PDB entry 6RAZ | electron microscopy, 4.46 A resolution (low resolution: residue-level contacts below are approximate; hydrogen-bond / salt-bridge calls are withheld) | chains 3 and 7 of the 13 polymer chains in the assembly

[Chain 3]
Molecule: DNA replication licensing factor Mcm3
From: Drosophila melanogaster
Notes: EC 3.6.4.12
UniProtKB: Q9XYU1 (MCM3_DROME); residues 1-819 here = UniProt positions 1-819
Amino-acid sequence (819 residues; each row starts with the number of its first residue):
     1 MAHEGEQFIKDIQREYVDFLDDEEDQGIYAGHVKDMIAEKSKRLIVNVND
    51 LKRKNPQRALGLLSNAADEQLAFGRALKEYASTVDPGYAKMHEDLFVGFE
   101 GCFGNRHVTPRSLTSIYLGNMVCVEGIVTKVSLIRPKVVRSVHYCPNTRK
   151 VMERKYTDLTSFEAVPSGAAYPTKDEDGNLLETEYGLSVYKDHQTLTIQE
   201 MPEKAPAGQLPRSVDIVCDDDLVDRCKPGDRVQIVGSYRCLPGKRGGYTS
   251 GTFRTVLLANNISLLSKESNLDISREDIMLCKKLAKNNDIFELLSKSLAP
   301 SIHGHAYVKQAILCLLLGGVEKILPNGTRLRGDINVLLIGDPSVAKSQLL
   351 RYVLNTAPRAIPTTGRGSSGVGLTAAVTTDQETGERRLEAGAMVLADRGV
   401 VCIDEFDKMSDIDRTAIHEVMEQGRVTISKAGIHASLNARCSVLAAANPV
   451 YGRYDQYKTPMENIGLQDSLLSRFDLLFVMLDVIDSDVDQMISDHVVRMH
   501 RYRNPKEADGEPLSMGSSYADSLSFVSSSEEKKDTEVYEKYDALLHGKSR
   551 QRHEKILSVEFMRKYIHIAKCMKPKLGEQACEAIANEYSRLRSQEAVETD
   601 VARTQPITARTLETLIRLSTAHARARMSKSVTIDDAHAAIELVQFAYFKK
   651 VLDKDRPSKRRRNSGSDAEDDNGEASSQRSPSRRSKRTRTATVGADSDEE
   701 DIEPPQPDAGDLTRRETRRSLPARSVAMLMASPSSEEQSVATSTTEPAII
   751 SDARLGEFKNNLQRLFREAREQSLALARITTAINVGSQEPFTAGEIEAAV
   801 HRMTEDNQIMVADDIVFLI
Disordered / not traced: 1-3, 101-105, 207-209, 247-251, 269-270, 303, 306-307, 339, 344, 508-537, 644-819
Ligand contacts:
  - ATP (adenosine-5'-triphosphate), molecule 1: Ser301, Ile302, Pro342, Ser343, Ala345, Lys346, Ser347, Gln348, Asp404, Ala447
  - ATP, molecule 2: Leu330, His418, Glu422, Arg473, Arg610, Glu613
Swiss-Prot annotation at these positions:
  - motif: Ser472 to Asp475 (Arginine finger)
  - binding site (ADP): Gln348, Leu388, Glu389, Ala390, Ala392
  - modified residue: Ser522 (Phosphoserine), Tyr538 (Phosphotyrosine), Ser664 (Phosphoserine), Ser666 (Phosphoserine), Ser680 (Phosphoserine), Ser682 (Phosphoserine), Thr690 (Phosphothreonine), Thr692 (Phosphothreonine), Ser697 (Phosphoserine), Ser735 (Phosphoserine), Ser739 (Phosphoserine)
Reported in the primary citation:
  - catalytic residues: Arg473 (citing earlier work)
  - mutagenesis - R473A: abolished catalytic activity

[Chain 7]
Molecule: DNA replication licensing factor Mcm7
From: Drosophila melanogaster
Notes: EC 3.6.4.12
UniProtKB: Q9XYU0 (MCM7_DROME); residues 1-720 here = UniProt positions 1-720
Amino-acid sequence (720 residues; row label = number of the first residue in the row):
     1 MARRDYAQDRESIKTFLSEFCKCDDDGKKEFVYGSQLVKLAHREQVLITI
    51 DLDDLAEFNESLAEAVVDNCRRYTSIFSDVIAELLPSYKQQEVHAKDALD
   101 VYIEHRLMMESRTRNPMEQRDERNSFPSELMKRFEVGFKPLSTEKAHSIR
   151 EVKAQHIGKLVTVRGIVTRCTEVKPMMVVATYTCDRCGSETYQPVNSLSF
   201 TPVHDCPSDDCRVNKAGGRLYLQTRGSKFVKFQEVKMQEHSDQVPVGHIP
   251 RSMTIMCRGEVTRMAQPGDHIVVSGVFLPLMRTGFAQMIQGLLSETFLQA
   301 HRIICINKNDEISDKDAELTPEELEELAQDDFYERLATSLAPEIYGHLDV
   351 KKALLLLLVGGVDKRPDGMKIRGNINICLMGDPGVAKSQLLGYISRLAVR
   401 SQYTTGRGSSGVGLTAAVMKDPLTGEMTLEGGALVLADQGVCCIDEFDKM
   451 ADQDRTAIHEVMEQQTISIAKAGIMTTLNARVSILAAANPAFGRYNPRRT
   501 VEQNIQLPAALLSRFDLLWLIQDKPDRDNDLRLAKHITYVHSHSKQPPTR
   551 VKALDMNLMRRYINLCKRKNPTIPDELTDYIVGAYVELRREARNQKDMTF
   601 TSARNLLGILRLSTALARLRLSDSVEKDDVAEALRLLEMSKDSLNQIHEH
   651 QKGHVPNTSDRIFAIVRELAGSGKAVKISDIMDRCTTKGFKPDQVDKCID
   701 DYEELNVWQVNMGRTKITFM
Disordered / not traced: 1-2, 67-68, 88-92, 111-125, 139-145, 307-320, 647-720
Ligand contacts:
  - ATP (adenosine-5'-triphosphate), molecule 1: Glu343, Ile344, Tyr345, Gly381, Asp382, Pro383, Gly384, Val385, Ala386, Lys387, Ser388, Gln389, Glu446, Arg532, Leu533, Ile537
  - ATP, molecule 2: His459, Arg514, Ala603, Arg604
Reported in the primary citation:
  - catalytic residues: Arg514 (citing earlier work)
  - mutagenesis - R514A: unchanged catalytic activity

[Interface between chain 3 and chain 7]
Contacting residue pairs - 69 pairs, chain 3 then chain 7:
  Arg135(3) - Leu293(7)
  Arg135(3) - Ser294(7)
  Pro136(3) - Leu292(7)
  Pro136(3) - Leu293(7)
  Pro136(3) - Ser294(7)
  Lys137(3) - Gly291(7)
  Lys137(3) - Leu292(7)
  Lys137(3) - Leu293(7)
  Val138(3) - Leu292(7)
  Val138(3) - Ser294(7)
  Tyr144(3) - Tyr6(7)
  Tyr144(3) - Arg72(7)
  Arg149(3) - Asp5(7)
  Arg149(3) - Tyr6(7)
  Arg149(3) - Ala7(7)
  Val151(3) - Arg3(7)
  Val151(3) - Tyr6(7)
  Tyr171(3) - Met281(7)
  Glu182(3) - Arg72(7)
  Thr183(3) - Arg72(7)
  Glu184(3) - Arg72(7)
  Tyr185(3) - Met281(7)
  Gly186(3) - Ile157(7)
  Gly186(3) - Gly158(7)
  Lys191(3) - Gln155(7)
  Asp192(3) - Ala154(7)
  Asp220(3) - Gln155(7)
  Lys322(3) - His541(7)
  Leu324(3) - Glu343(7)
  Leu324(3) - Ser544(7)
  Pro325(3) - Ser544(7)
  Pro325(3) - Lys545(7)
  Asn326(3) - Arg396(7)
  Asn326(3) - Lys545(7)
  Gly327(3) - Arg396(7)
  Thr328(3) - Arg396(7)
  Glu382(3) - Pro422(7)
  Thr383(3) - Asp421(7)
  Val394(3) - Val246(7)
  Asp397(3) - Val246(7)
  Thr415(3) - Arg407(7)
  Thr427(3) - Thr405(7)
  Ile428(3) - Gly408(7)
  Ser429(3) - Gly408(7)
  Ser429(3) - Ser409(7)
  Ser429(3) - Gly413(7)
  Lys430(3) - Gly408(7)
  Lys430(3) - Ser409(7)
  Lys430(3) - Ser410(7)
  Lys430(3) - Val412(7)
  Ala431(3) - Gly413(7)
  Ala431(3) - Glu430(7)
  His434(3) - Gln402(7)
  His434(3) - Tyr403(7)
  Ser436(3) - Ser241(7)
  Cys581(3) - Lys535(7)
  Ile584(3) - Thr538(7)
  Ala585(3) - Leu531(7)
  Ala585(3) - Ala534(7)
  Tyr588(3) - Asp530(7)
  Ser589(3) - Arg527(7)
  Ser589(3) - Asp530(7)
  Ser589(3) - Leu531(7)
  Arg590(3) - Arg527(7)
  Arg592(3) - Asp523(7)
  Arg592(3) - Lys524(7)
  Arg592(3) - Pro525(7)
  Ser593(3) - Arg527(7)
  Arg610(3) - Asp382(7)
Interface residues without a listed pair, chain 3 (54 interface residues in all): Pro146, Asp158, Tyr190, Leu330, Glu385, His418, Glu422, Ile433, Asn438, Leu576, Ala609
Interface residues without a listed pair, chain 7 (57 interface residues in all): Asn69, Arg71, Gln238, Asp242, Pro383, Gly384, Ala417, Met419, Leu423, Asp445, Glu446, Asp526, Val540, Ser542

[In short]
Chain 3 and chain 7 form an interface of 54 and 57 residues respectively. One ATP molecule is bound between
chain 3 and chain 7. Bound to chain 3: ATP. Ligands of chain 7: ATP. From the paper: catalytic residues
Arg473(3) and Arg514(7); R473A of chain 3 abolishes catalytic activity.
Here chain 3 is DNA replication licensing factor Mcm3 and chain 7 is DNA replication licensing factor Mcm7,
both from Drosophila melanogaster. Entry 6RAZ (D. melanogaster CMG-DNA, State 2B) was determined by electron
microscopy (same publication as 6RAW, 6RAX and 6RAY).
